Entry 9C1K (electron microscopy, 2.68 A resolution); this record covers chains Q and x of the 40 polymer chains in the assembly.

# Chain Q (and x)
Molecule: Outer capsid glycoprotein VP7
From: Simian rotavirus A strain RRV
Notes: chain x of this document is another copy of the same molecule, construct and numbering; everything in this record applies to it too
UniProt: P12476 (VP7_ROTRH); numbering as in UniProt (aligned over 1-326)
Chain sequence (326 residues; row label = number of the first residue in the row):
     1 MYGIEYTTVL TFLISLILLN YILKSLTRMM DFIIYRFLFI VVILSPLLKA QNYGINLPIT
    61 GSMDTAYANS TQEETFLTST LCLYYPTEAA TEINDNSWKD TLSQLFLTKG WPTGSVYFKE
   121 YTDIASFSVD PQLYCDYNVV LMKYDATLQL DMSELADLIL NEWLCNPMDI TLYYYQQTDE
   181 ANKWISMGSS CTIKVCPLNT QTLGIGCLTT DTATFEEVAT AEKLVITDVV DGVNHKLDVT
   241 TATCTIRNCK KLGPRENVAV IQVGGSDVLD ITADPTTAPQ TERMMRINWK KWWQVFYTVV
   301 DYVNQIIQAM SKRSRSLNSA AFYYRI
Unresolved in the structure: 1-55
Disulfide bonds: Cys82-Cys135, Cys165-Cys249, Cys191-Cys244, Cys196-Cys207
Covalently attached groups: N-acetylglucosamine (NAG) linked to Asn69
Ion coordination: Ca2+ site 1: Asp95 (shared with 3 residues of chain S); Ca2+ site 2: Asp151, Glu154, Glu222, Leu224; Ca2+ site 3: Gln177, Asp228, Val229, Asp231 (shared with 1 residue of chain R); Ca2+ site 4: Gly206, Thr214, Glu216; Ca2+ site 5: Asp270, Thr272, Asp274, Thr277; Ca2+ site 6: Asp301 (shared with 4 residues of chain S)

# How chain Q and chain x interact
Pairs across the interface (30; chain Q residue first):
  Thr80(Q) with Ala320(x)
  Gly114(Q) with Ala320(x)
  Ser115(Q) with Ala320(x)
  Tyr117(Q) with Phe322(x), hydrophobic
  Leu317(Q) with Ile326(x)
  Ser319(Q) with Tyr324(x), hydrogen bond (backbone-side chain); Ile326(x)
  Ala320(Q) with Gly114(x); Tyr117(x); Tyr324(x)
  Ala321(Q) with Tyr117(x); Tyr324(x)
  Phe322(Q) with Tyr117(x), hydrophobic; Lys119(x); Tyr323(x)
  Tyr323(Q) with Phe322(x); Tyr323(x), hydrogen bond (backbone-backbone); Arg325(x)
  Tyr324(Q) with Ala320(x), hydrogen bond (side chain-backbone); Ala321(x); Phe322(x), hydrophobic
  Arg325(Q) with Ala320(x); Ala321(x), hydrogen bond (backbone-backbone); Tyr323(x); Arg325(x)
  Ile326(Q) with Leu317(x); Asn318(x); Ser319(x); Ala320(x), hydrophobic; Arg325(x)
Interface residues without a listed pair, chain Q (14 interface residues in all): Asn318
Interface residues without a listed pair, chain x (15 interface residues in all): Thr113, Tyr134

# In short
14 residues of chain Q and 15 residues of chain x are in contact, with 4 hydrogen bonds. Polar contacts
include Ser319(Q)-Tyr324(x), Tyr324(Q)-Ala320(x) and Tyr323(Q)-Tyr323(x). N-acetylglucosamine is covalently
linked to Asn69(Q). The Ca2+ site 2 is built by Asp151(Q), Glu154(Q), Glu222(Q) and Leu224(Q).
Chain Q and chain x are both Outer capsid glycoprotein VP7 (Simian rotavirus A strain RRV); the structure,
Rhesus rotavirus (empty structure at 2.68 Angstrom resolution), was determined by electron microscopy.
